7KEU - chains G and H of the 8 polymer chains in the assembly; structure by electron microscopy, 3.90 A resolution.

[Chain G (and H)]
Name: Caspase-1
From: Homo sapiens
Notes: EC 3.4.22.36; chain H of this document is another copy of the same molecule, construct and numbering; everything in this record applies to it too
Reference sequence: P29466 (CASP1_HUMAN); residues 2-86 here = UniProt positions 2-86
Amino-acid sequence (85 residues; each row starts with the number of its first residue):
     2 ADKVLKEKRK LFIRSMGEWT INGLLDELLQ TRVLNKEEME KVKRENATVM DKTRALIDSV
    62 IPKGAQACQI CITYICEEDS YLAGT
Construct notes: conflict Trp20 (Gly in P29466)

[How chain G and chain H interact]
Residue-residue contacts (7):
  Glu41(G) with Ala48(H); Thr49(H), hydrogen bond; Met51(H)
  Arg45(G) with Asn47(H); Ala48(H); Thr49(H)
  Glu46(G) with Asn47(H)
Interface residues without a listed pair, chain G (4 interface residues in all): Glu38

[Summary]
Chain G and chain H each contribute 4 residues to their interface; the contacts include 1 hydrogen bond. The
hydrogen-bonded pair is Glu41(G)-Thr49(H).
Both chains are Caspase-1 (Homo sapiens). Entry 7KEU (Cryo-EM structure of the Caspase-1-CARD:ASC-CARD
octamer) was determined by electron microscopy, deposited together with 6XKJ and 6XKK.
